PDB entry 2Z63 | X-ray diffraction, 2.00 A resolution | chain A

== Chain A ==
Molecule: Toll-like receptor 4, Variable lymphocyte receptor B
From: Homo sapiens
Notes: fragment: TLR4, (human), VLRB.61, (Inshore hagfish)
Reference sequence: chimeric construct of O00206, Q4G1L2: residues 27-527 from O00206 (TLR4_HUMAN) positions 27-527 (same numbers); residues 530-596 from Q4G1L2 positions 133-199 (UniProt number = residue number - 397)
Chain sequence (570 residues; row label = number of the first residue in the row):
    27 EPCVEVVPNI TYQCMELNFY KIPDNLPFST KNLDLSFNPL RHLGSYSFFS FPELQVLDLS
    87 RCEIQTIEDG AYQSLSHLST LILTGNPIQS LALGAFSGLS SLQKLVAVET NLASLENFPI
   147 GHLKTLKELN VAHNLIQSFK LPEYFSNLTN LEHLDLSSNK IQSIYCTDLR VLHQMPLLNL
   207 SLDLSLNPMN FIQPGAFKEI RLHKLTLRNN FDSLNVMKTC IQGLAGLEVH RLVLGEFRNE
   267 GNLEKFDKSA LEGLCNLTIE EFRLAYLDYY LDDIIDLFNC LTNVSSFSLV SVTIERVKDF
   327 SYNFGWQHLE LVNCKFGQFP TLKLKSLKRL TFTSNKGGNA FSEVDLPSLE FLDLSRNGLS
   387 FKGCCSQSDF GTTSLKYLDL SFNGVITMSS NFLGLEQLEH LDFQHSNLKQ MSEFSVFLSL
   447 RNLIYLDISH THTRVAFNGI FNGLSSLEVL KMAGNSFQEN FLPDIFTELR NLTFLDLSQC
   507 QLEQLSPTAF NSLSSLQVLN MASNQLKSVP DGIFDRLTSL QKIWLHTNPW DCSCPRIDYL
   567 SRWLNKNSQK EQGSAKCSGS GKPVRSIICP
Disulfides: Cys29-Cys40, Cys281-Cys306, Cys390-Cys391, Cys558-Cys583, Cys560-Cys595
Glycans and other covalent adducts: N-acetylglucosamine (NAG) linked to Asn309, Asn497
Curated features (UniProtKB/Swiss-Prot):
  - glycosylation (N-linked (GlcNAc...) asparagine): Asn35, Asn173, Asn205, Asn282, Asn309, Asn497, Asn526

== In short ==
Covalently linked N-acetylglucosamine: at Asn309 and Asn497.
Chain A is Toll-like receptor 4, Variable lymphocyte receptor B (Homo sapiens); the structure, Crystal
structure of the TV8 hybrid of human TLR4 and hagfish VLRB.61, was determined by X-ray diffraction, deposited
together with 2Z62, 2Z64, 2Z65 and 2Z66.
